PDB entry 9N83 | electron microscopy, 3.10 A resolution | chains A and J of the 18 polymer chains in the assembly

[Chain A]
Protein: X-ray repair cross-complementing protein 6
Source organism: Homo sapiens
Notes: EC 3.6.4.-, 4.2.99.-
UniProt: P12956 (XRCC6_HUMAN); numbering as in UniProt (aligned over 1-609)
Chain sequence (612 residues; each row starts with the number of its first residue; numbers below 1 keep their minus sign (Gly-2 is residue -2)):
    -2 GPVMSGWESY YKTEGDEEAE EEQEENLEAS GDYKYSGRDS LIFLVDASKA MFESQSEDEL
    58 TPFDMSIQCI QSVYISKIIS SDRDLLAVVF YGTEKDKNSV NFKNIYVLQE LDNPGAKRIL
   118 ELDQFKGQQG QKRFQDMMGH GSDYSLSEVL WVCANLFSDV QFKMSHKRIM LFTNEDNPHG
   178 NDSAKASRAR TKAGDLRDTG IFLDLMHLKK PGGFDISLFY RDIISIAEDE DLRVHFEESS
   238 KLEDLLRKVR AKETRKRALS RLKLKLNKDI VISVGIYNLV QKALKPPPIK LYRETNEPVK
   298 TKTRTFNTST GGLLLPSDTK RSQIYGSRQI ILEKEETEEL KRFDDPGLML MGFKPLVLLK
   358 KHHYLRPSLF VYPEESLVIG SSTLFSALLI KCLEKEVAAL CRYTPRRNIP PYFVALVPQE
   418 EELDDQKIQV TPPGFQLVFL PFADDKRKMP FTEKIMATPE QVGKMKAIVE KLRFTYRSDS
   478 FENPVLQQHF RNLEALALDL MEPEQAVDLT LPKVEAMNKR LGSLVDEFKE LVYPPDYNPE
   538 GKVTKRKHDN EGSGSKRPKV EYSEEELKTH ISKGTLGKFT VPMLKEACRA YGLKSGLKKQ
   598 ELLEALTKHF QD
Disordered / not traced: -2 to 0, 11-32, 539-609
Differences from the reference sequence: expression tag (-2 to 0)
UniProt features mapped onto this chain:
  - region: Val578 to Glu583 (Interaction with BAX)
  - active site: Lys31 (Schiff-base intermediate with DNA)
  - modified residue: Ser2 (N-acetylserine), Ser6 (Phosphoserine), Ser27 (Phosphoserine), Lys31 (N6-acetyllysine), Ser51 (Phosphoserine), Ser306 (Phosphoserine), Lys317 (N6-acetyllysine), Lys331 (N6-acetyllysine), Lys338 (N6-acetyllysine), Thr455 (Phosphothreonine), Lys461 (N6-acetyllysine), Ser477 (Phosphoserine), Ser520 (Phosphoserine), Lys539 (N6-acetyllysine), Lys542 (N6-acetyllysine), Lys544 (N6-acetyllysine), Ser550 (Phosphoserine), Lys553 (N6-acetyllysine), Lys556 (N6-acetyllysine), Ser560 (Phosphoserine) and 1 more in UniProt
  - cross-link (Glycyl lysine isopeptide (Lys-Gly)): Lys287 (interchain with G-Cter in SUMO2), Lys317 (interchain with G-Cter in SUMO2), Lys556 (interchain with G-Cter in SUMO2)
  - mutagenesis: Lys31 (K31A: Diminishes the ability to form a Schiff base. Abolishes adduct formation; when associated with A-160 and A-164), Lys160 (K160A: Abolishes adduct formation; when associated with A-31 and A-160), Lys164 (K164A: Abolishes adduct formation; when associated with A-31 and A-164), Lys539 (K539Q: Complete loss of suppression of BAX-induced apoptosis; K539R: No effect on suppression of BAX-induced apoptosis), Lys542 (K542Q: Complete loss of suppression of BAX-induced apoptosis; K542R: No effect on suppression of BAX-induced apoptosis), Lys544 (K544R: No effect on suppression of BAX-induced apoptosis), Lys553 (K553Q: Partial loss of suppression of BAX-induced apoptosis; K553R: No effect on suppression of BAX-induced apoptosis), Lys556 (K556R: No effect on suppression of BAX-induced apoptosis), Lys570 (K570R: Loss of methylation; loss of anti-apoptotic activity; no effect on XRCC5 stabilization)

[Chain J]
Molecule: 68-nt DNA strand
Sequence (68 nucleotides; row label = number of the first residue in the row):
     1 CGCGCCCAGC TTTCCCAGCT AATAAACTAA AAACATTCGT TCACGTGAGT TCCAGTACAA
    61 GTCTGGTC
Disordered / not traced: 1-30

[How chain A and chain J interact]
Contacting residue pairs (11; chain A residue first):
  Ser33(A) - DC53(J)  phosphate contact
  Gly34(A) - DC53(J)  phosphate contact
  Phe159(A) - DA54(J)  phosphate contact
  Lys160(A) - DA54(J)  hydrogen bond to the phosphate
  Arg254(A) - DT50(J)  hydrogen bond to the base
  Arg254(A) - DT51(J)  hydrogen bond to the sugar
  Ala255(A) - DT51(J)  sugar contact
  Arg258(A) - DT51(J)  hydrogen bond to the phosphate
  Arg258(A) - DC52(J)  salt bridge to the phosphate
  Pro285(A) - DG45(J)  phosphate contact
  Arg444(A) - DT41(J)  salt bridge to the phosphate
Also at the interface, not in a pair above, chain A (13 interface residues in all): Leu256, Ser257, Thr300, Arg404
Also at the interface, not in a pair above, chain J (10 interface residues in all): DT40, DG47, DG49

[Summary]
13 residues of chain A face 10 of chain J across their interface; the contacts include 4 hydrogen bonds and 2
salt bridges. Among the polar pairs are Arg254(A)-DT50(J), Arg254(A)-DT51(J) and Lys160(A)-DA54(J).
Here chain A is X-ray repair cross-complementing protein 6 (Homo sapiens) and chain J is a 68-nt DNA strand.
Entry 9N83 (The ligation complex in the NHEJ pathway) was determined by electron microscopy together with
9CQ3, 9CQ6, 9CQC, 9N81 and 9N82 from the same study.
